7ANK - chains B and C of the 3 polymer chains in the assembly; structure by X-ray diffraction, 3.20 A resolution.

== Chain B ==
Molecule: Alpha-actinin-2
Source organism: Homo sapiens
UniProtKB: P35609 (ACTN2_HUMAN); numbering as in UniProt (aligned over 509-894)
Sequence (389 residues; numbered 506 to 894; the number before each row is that of its first residue):
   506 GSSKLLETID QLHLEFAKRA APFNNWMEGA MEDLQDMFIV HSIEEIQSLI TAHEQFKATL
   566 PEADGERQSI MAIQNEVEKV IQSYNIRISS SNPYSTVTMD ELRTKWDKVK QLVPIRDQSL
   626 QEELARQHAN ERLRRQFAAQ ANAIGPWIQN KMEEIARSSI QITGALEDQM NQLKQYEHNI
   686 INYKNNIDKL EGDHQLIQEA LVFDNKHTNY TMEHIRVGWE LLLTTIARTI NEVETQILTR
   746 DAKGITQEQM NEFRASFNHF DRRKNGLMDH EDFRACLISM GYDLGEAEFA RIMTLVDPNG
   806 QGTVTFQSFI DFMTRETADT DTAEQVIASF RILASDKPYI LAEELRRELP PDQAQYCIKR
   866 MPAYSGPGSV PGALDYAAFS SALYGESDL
Not modelled in the structure: 806-808, 891-894
Sequence notes: expression tag (506-508)
UniProt features mapped onto this chain:
  - binding site (Ca(2+)): D766, N770, D777, D802, N804, T808
  - natural variant: E583 (E583A: In CMH23), E628 (E628G: In CMH23), L727 (L727R: In CMYO8), A732 to I742 (deletion: In CMYO8; uncertain significance)

== Chain C ==
Molecule: Myozenin-1
Source organism: Homo sapiens
UniProtKB: Q9NP98 (MYOZ1_HUMAN); residues 92-299 here = UniProt positions 92-299
Sequence (209 residues; row label = number of the first residue in the row):
    91 GPTVGGQLGT AGQGFSYSKS NGRGGSQAGG SGSAGQYGSD QQHHLGSGSG AGGTGGPAGQ
   151 AGRGGAAGTA GVGETGSGDQ AGGEGKHITV FKTYISPWER AMGVDPQQKM ELGIDLLAYG
   211 AKAELPKYKS FNRTAMPYGG YEKASKRMTF QMPKFDLGPL LSEPLVLYNQ NLSNRPSFNR
   271 TPIPWLSSGE PVDYNVDIGI PLDGETEEL
Not modelled in the structure: 91-182, 199-211, 234-299
Sequence notes: expression tag (91)
Reported in the primary citation:
  - mutagenesis - K182E/R190E/K217E/K219E/R223E, F221R/A225R/Y228E: abolished binding to Alpha-actinin-2
  - mutagenesis - K182E/R190E/K217E/K219E/R223E, F221R/A225R/Y228E: abolished binding to alpha-actinin-2

== Interface between chain B and chain C ==
Contacting residue pairs (41):
  F528(B) with Y228(C)
  W531(B) with M226(C), hydrogen bond (side chain-backbone); P227(C); Y228(C)
  D538(B) with R223(C), salt bridge; T224(C); A225(C)
  L539(B) with A225(C), hydrophobic
  D541(B) with R223(C), hydrogen bond (side chain-backbone)
  M542(B) with N222(C)
  F543(B) with N222(C)
  I544(B) with N222(C), hydrogen bond (backbone-side chain)
  V545(B) with N222(C)
  A557(B) with T224(C)
  Q560(B) with P227(C); K233(C), hydrogen bond (side chain-backbone)
  F561(B) with A225(C); M226(C); P227(C), hydrophobic
  T564(B) with P227(C); Y228(C), hydrogen bond (side chain-backbone)
  A568(B) with Y228(C), hydrophobic
  E571(B) with Y228(C)
  R621(B) with R223(C)
  S664(B) with Y184(C)
  I665(B) with T183(C)
  Q666(B) with Y184(C)
  Q674(B) with Y184(C)
  F708(B) with A213(C), hydrophobic; L215(C), hydrophobic
  T716(B) with K212(C)
  H719(B) with K212(C)
  E737(B) with Y184(C); I185(C); S186(C)
  Q741(B) with Y184(C)
  R759(B) with Y184(C)
  G805(B) with P196(C)
  F811(B) with T183(C)
  Q812(B) with T183(C); Y184(C)
Also at the interface, not in a pair above, chain B (33 interface residues in all): A535, L554, E567, N714

== Summary ==
Chain B and chain C form an interface of 33 and 16 residues respectively, with 5 hydrogen bonds and 1 salt
bridge. Polar contacts include D538(B)-R223(C), W531(B)-M226(C) and D541(B)-R223(C). From the paper:
K182E/R190E/K217E/K219E/R223E and F221R/A225R/Y228E of chain C abolish binding to Alpha-actinin-2;
K182E/R190E/K217E/K219E/R223E and F221R/A225R/Y228E of chain C abolish binding to alpha-actinin-2.
Here chain B is Alpha-actinin-2 and chain C is Myozenin-1, both from Homo sapiens. Entry 7ANK (Crystal
structure of sarcomeric protein FATZ-1 (d91-FATZ-1 construct) in complex with half dimer of alpha-actinin-2)
was determined by X-ray diffraction, deposited together with 7A8T and 7A8U.
